PDB entry 7EFR | X-ray diffraction, 2.49 A resolution | chains A and B

# Chain A
Protein: Processed angiotensin-converting enzyme 2
From: Homo sapiens
UniProt: Q9BYF1 (ACE2_HUMAN); residue numbers follow UniProt; this construct covers 19-615
Amino-acid sequence (599 residues; each row starts with the number of its first residue):
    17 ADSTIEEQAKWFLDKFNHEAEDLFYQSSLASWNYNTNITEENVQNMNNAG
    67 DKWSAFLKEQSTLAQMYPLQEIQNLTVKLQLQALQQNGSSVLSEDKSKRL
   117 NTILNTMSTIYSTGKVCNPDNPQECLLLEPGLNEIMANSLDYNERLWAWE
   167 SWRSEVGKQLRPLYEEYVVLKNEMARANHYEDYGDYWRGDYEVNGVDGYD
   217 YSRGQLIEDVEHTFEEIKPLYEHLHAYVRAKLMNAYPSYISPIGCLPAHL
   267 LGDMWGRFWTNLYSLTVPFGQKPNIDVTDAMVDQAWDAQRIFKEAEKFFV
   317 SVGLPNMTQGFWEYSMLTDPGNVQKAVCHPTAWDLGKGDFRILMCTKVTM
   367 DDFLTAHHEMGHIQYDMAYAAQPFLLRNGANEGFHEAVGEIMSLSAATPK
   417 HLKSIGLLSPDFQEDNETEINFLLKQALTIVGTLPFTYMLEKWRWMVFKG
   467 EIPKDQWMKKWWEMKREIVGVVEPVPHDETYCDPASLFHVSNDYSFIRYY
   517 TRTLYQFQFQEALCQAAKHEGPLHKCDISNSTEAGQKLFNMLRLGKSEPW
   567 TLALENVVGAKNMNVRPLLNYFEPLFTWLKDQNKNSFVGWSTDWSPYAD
Disordered / not traced: 17-18, 615
Disulfides: Cys-133/Cys-141, Cys-344/Cys-361, Cys-530/Cys-542
Glycans and other covalent adducts: N-acetylglucosamine (NAG) linked to Asn-53, Asn-90, Asn-103, Asn-546
Construct notes: expression tag (17-18); engineered mutation Trp-27 (Thr in Q9BYF1), Tyr-330 (Asn in Q9BYF1)
Swiss-Prot annotation at these positions:
  - region (Interaction with SARS-CoV spike glycoprotein): Asp-30 to Tyr-41, Met-82 to Pro-84, Lys-353 to Arg-357
  - active site: Glu-375 (Proton acceptor), His-505 (Proton donor)
  - binding site (chloride): Arg-169, Trp-477, Lys-481
  - binding site (substrate): Arg-273, His-345, Pro-346, Tyr-515
  - binding site (Zn(2+)): His-374, His-378, Glu-402
  - glycosylation (N-linked (GlcNAc...) asparagine): Asn-53, Asn-90, Asn-103, Asn-322, Asn-432, Asn-546
  - mutagenesis: Ser-19 (S19P: Increases slightly the interaction with RBD domain of SARS-CoV-2 spike protein), Gln-24 to Lys-26 (Slightly inhibits interaction with SARS-CoV spike glycoprotein), Gln-24 (Q24T: Increases slightly the interaction with RBD domain of SARS-CoV-2 spike protein), Ala-25 (A25V: Increases slightly the interaction with RBD domain of SARS-CoV-2 spike protein), Leu-29 (L29F: Increases slightly the interaction with RBD domain of SARS-CoV-2 spike protein), Lys-31 (K31D: Abolishes interaction with SARS-CoV spike glycoprotein; K31Y: Increases slightly the interaction with RBD domain of SARS-CoV-2 spike protein), Asn-33 (N33D: Increases slightly the interaction with RBD domain of SARS-CoV-2 spike protein), His-34 (H34A: Increases slightly the interaction with RBD domain of SARS-CoV-2 spike protein), Glu-37 (E37A: No effect on interaction with SARS-CoV spike glycoprotein), Asp-38 (D38A: No effect on interaction with SARS-CoV spike glycoprotein), Leu-39 (L39R: Increases slightly the interaction with RBD domain of SARS-CoV-2 spike protein), Phe-40 (F40D: Increases slightly the interaction with RBD domain of SARS-CoV-2 spike protein), 46 further mutagenesis entries in UniProt
From the paper describing this entry:
  - mutagenesis - H34E, G326K, K353R: decreased binding to Spike glycoprotein (chain B)
  - mutagenesis - G326W: abolished binding to Spike glycoprotein (chain B)
  - mutagenesis - H374A/H378A/E402A: increased binding to Spike glycoprotein (chain B)

# Chain B
Protein: Spike glycoprotein
From: Severe acute respiratory syndrome coronavirus 2
UniProt: P0DTC2 (SPIKE_SARS2); residue numbers follow UniProt; this construct covers 321-537
Amino-acid sequence (217 residues; each row starts with the number of its first residue):
   321 QPTESIVRFPNITNLCPFGEVFNATRFASVYAWNRKRISNCVADYSVLYN
   371 SASFSTFKCYGVSPTKLNDLCFTNVYADSFVIRGDEVRQIAPGQTGKIAD
   421 YNYKLPDDFTGCVIAWNSNNLDSKVGGNYNYLYRLFRKSNLKPFERDIST
   471 EIYQAGSTPCNGVEGFNCYFPLQSYGFQPTNGVGYQPYRVVVLSFELLHA
   521 PATVCGPKKSTNLVKNK
Disordered / not traced: 321-333, 528-537
Disulfides: Cys-336/Cys-361, Cys-379/Cys-432, Cys-391/Cys-525, Cys-480/Cys-488
Glycans and other covalent adducts: N-acetylglucosamine (NAG) linked to Asn-343
Swiss-Prot annotation at these positions:
  - region: Arg-403 to Asp-405 (Integrin-binding motif), Asn-448 to Phe-456 (Immunodominant HLA epitope recognized by the CD8+)
  - glycosylation: Thr-323 (O-linked (GalNAc) threonine), Ser-325 (O-linked (HexNAc...) serine), Asn-331 (N-linked (GlcNAc...) (complex) asparagine), Asn-343 (N-linked (GlcNAc...) (complex) asparagine)
  - natural variant: Gly-339 (G339D: In strain: Omicron/BA.1, Omicron/BA.2 and 4 more; G339H: In strain: Omicron/BA.2.75, Omicron/XBB.1.5 and 1 more), Arg-346 (R346K: In strain: Mu/B.1.621; R346T: In strain: Omicron/BQ.1.1, Omicron/XBB.1.5 and 1 more), Leu-368 (L368I: In strain: Omicron/XBB.1.5, Omicron/EG.5.1), Ser-371 (S371F: In strain: Omicron/BA.2, Omicron/BA.2.12.1 and 6 more; S371L: In strain: Omicron/BA.1), Ser-373 (S373P: In strain: Omicron/BA.1, Omicron/BA.2 and 7 more), Ser-375 (S375F: In strain: Omicron/BA.1, Omicron/BA.2 and 7 more), Thr-376 (T376A: In strain: Omicron/BA.2, Omicron/BA.2.12.1 and 5 more), Asp-405 (D405N: In strain: Omicron/BA.2, Omicron/BA.2.12.1 and 6 more), Arg-408 (R408S: In strain: Omicron/BA.2, Omicron/BA.2.12.1 and 6 more), Lys-417 (K417N: In strain: Beta/B.1.351, Omicron/BA.1 and 8 more; K417T: In strain: Gamma/P.1), Asn-440 (N440K: In strain: Omicron/BA.1, Omicron/BA.2 and 7 more), Lys-444 (K444T: In strain: Omicron/BQ.1.1), 16 further natural variant entries in UniProt
  - mutagenesis: Asn-331 (N331Q: Reduced viral infectivity), Asn-343 (N343Q: Reduced viral infectivity), Leu-452 (L452R: Increased resistance to neutralizing antibodies. Decreases HLA binding to NF9 epitope. Increased binding affinity to human ACE2), Tyr-453 (Y453F: Decreased HLA binding to NF9 epitope. Increased binding affinity to human ACE2), Ala-475 (A475V: Increased resistance to neutralizing antibodies), Val-483 (V483A: Increased resistance to neutralizing antibodies), Glu-484 (E484D: Increased replication in human TMEM106B overexpressing cells), Phe-490 (F490L: Increased resistance to neutralizing antibodies and human covalescent sera neutralization), Gln-493 (Q493N: Reduced host ACE2-binding affinity in vitro; Q493Y: Reduced host ACE2-binding affinity in vitro), Asn-501 (N501T: Reduced host ACE2-binding affinity in vitro; N501Y: Increased binding affinity to human ACE2), His-519 (H519P: Increased resistance to human covalescent sera neutralization)

# Chain A / chain B interface
Residue-residue contacts (44):
  Gln-24(A) with Ala-475(B); Gly-476(B); Ser-477(B); Asn-487(B), hydrogen bond
  Trp-27(A) with Phe-456(B); Tyr-473(B); Ala-475(B)
  Phe-28(A) with Tyr-489(B)
  Asp-30(A) with Lys-417(B), salt bridge; Phe-456(B)
  Lys-31(A) with Phe-456(B); Glu-484(B), salt bridge; Tyr-489(B); Gln-493(B), hydrogen bond
  His-34(A) with Tyr-453(B); Leu-455(B)
  Glu-35(A) with Gln-493(B)
  Glu-37(A) with Tyr-505(B), hydrogen bond
  Asp-38(A) with Tyr-449(B), hydrogen bond; Gly-496(B); Gln-498(B), hydrogen bond
  Tyr-41(A) with Gln-498(B); Thr-500(B), hydrogen bond; Asn-501(B), hydrogen bond
  Gln-42(A) with Gly-446(B); Tyr-449(B); Gln-498(B), hydrogen bond
  Leu-79(A) with Phe-486(B)
  Met-82(A) with Phe-486(B), hydrophobic
  Tyr-83(A) with Phe-486(B); Asn-487(B), hydrogen bond; Tyr-489(B)
  Tyr-330(A) with Pro-499(B); Thr-500(B)
  Lys-353(A) with Gly-496(B), hydrogen bond (side chain-backbone); Gln-498(B), hydrogen bond; Asn-501(B); Gly-502(B), hydrogen bond (backbone-backbone); Tyr-505(B)
  Gly-354(A) with Gly-502(B); Tyr-505(B)
  Asp-355(A) with Thr-500(B)
  Arg-357(A) with Thr-500(B)
  Arg-393(A) with Tyr-505(B)
Other interface residues (no listed pair), chain A (21 interface residues in all): Leu-45
Other interface residues (no listed pair), chain B (23 interface residues in all): Gly-447
The authors on this interface:
  - pairs named by the authors: Trp-27(A)/Phe-456(B) (hydrophobic contact), Trp-27(A)/Tyr-473(B) (hydrophobic contact), Trp-27(A)/Ala-475(B) (hydrophobic contact), Trp-27(A)/Tyr-489(B) (hydrophobic contact), Tyr-330(A)/Pro-499(B) (hydrogen bond)
  - hot spots on chain A (mutagenesis) - T27W (38.5 +/- 8.5 nM), N330Y (29.3 +/- 10.4 nM): increased binding to Spike glycoprotein (chain B)

# In short
21 residues of chain A and 23 residues of chain B are in contact; the contacts include 12 hydrogen bonds and 2
salt bridges. Polar pairs include Asp-30(A)/Lys-417(B), Lys-31(A)/Glu-484(B) and Gln-24(A)/Asn-487(B). The
authors report hydrophobic contacts between Trp-27(A) and Phe-456(B), Trp-27(A) and Tyr-473(B) and Trp-27(A)
and Ala-475(B) among others; a hydrogen bond between Tyr-330(A) and Pro-499(B). The paper reports that H34E,
G326K and K353R of chain A reduce binding to Spike glycoprotein (chain B); H374A/H378A/E402A, T27W and N330Y
of chain A increase binding to Spike glycoprotein (chain B).
Here chain A is Processed angiotensin-converting enzyme 2 (Homo sapiens) and chain B is Spike glycoprotein
(Severe acute respiratory syndrome coronavirus 2). Entry 7EFR (Structure of SARS-CoV-2 spike receptor-binding
domain in complex with high affinity ACE2 mutant (T27W,N330Y)) was determined by X-ray diffraction, deposited
together with 7EFP.
